1LT9 - chains A and C of the 3 polymer chains in the assembly; structure by X-ray diffraction, 2.80 A resolution.

== Chain A ==
Name: Fibrinogen alpha/alpha-E chain
Source organism: Homo sapiens
Notes: fragment: Fragment D (residues 126-191)
UniProtKB: P02671 (FIBA_HUMAN); residues 126-191 here correspond to UniProt positions 145-210 (UniProt number = residue number + 19)
Amino-acid sequence (66 residues; numbered 126 to 191; the number before each row is that of its first residue):
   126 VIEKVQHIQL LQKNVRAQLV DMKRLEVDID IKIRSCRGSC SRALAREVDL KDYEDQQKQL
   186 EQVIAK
Unresolved in the structure: 191

== Chain C ==
Name: Fibrinogen gamma chain
Source organism: Homo sapiens
Notes: fragment: Fragment D (residues 96-406)
UniProtKB: P02679 (FIBG_HUMAN); residues 96-406 here correspond to UniProt positions 122-432 (UniProt number = residue number + 26)
Amino-acid sequence (311 residues; each row starts with the number of its first residue):
    96 YEASILTHDS SIRYLQEIYN SNNQKIVNLK EKVAQLEAQC QEPCKDTVQI HDITGKDCQD
   156 IANKGAKQSG LYFIKPLKAN QQFLVYCEID GSGNGWTVFQ KRLDGSVDFK KNWIQYKEGF
   216 GHLSPTGTTE FWLGNEKIHL ISTQSAIPYA LRVELEDWNG RTSTADYAMF KVGPEADKYR
   276 LTYAYFAGGD AGDAFDGFDF GDDPSDKFFT SHNGMQFSTW DNDNDKFEGN CAEQDGSGWW
   336 MNKCHAGHLN GVYYQGGTYS KASTPNGYDN GIIWATWKTR WYSMKKTTMK IIPFNRLTIG
   396 EGQQHHLGGA K
Unresolved in the structure: 395-406
Cystine bridges: C153-C182, C326-C339
Metal / ion sites: Ca2+ site 1: E132 (shared with 3 residues of chain B); Ca2+ site 2: D318, D320, F322, G324

== Interface between chain A and chain C ==
Pairs across the interface - 34 pairs, chain A then chain C:
  E128(A) - D104(C)
  K129(A) - H103(C)
  K129(A) - D104(C)  salt bridge
  K129(A) - I107(C)
  H132(A) - I107(C)
  H132(A) - Q111(C)
  I133(A) - I107(C)  hydrophobic
  L136(A) - L110(C)  hydrophobic
  L136(A) - Q111(C)
  N139(A) - Y114(C)
  Q143(A) - Y114(C)  hydrogen bond (side chain-backbone)
  Q143(A) - N117(C)
  Q143(A) - N118(C)  hydrogen bond
  Q143(A) - I121(C)
  D146(A) - I121(C)
  D146(A) - K125(C)  salt bridge
  M147(A) - I121(C)  hydrophobic
  L150(A) - L124(C)  hydrophobic
  L150(A) - K125(C)
  D153(A) - V128(C)
  I154(A) - V128(C)  hydrophobic
  K157(A) - V128(C)
  K157(A) - E132(C)  salt bridge
  I158(A) - L131(C)  hydrophobic
  C161(A) - L131(C)  hydrophobic
  C161(A) - C135(C)  disulfide
  G163(A) - E137(C)
  G163(A) - P138(C)
  G163(A) - C139(C)  hydrogen bond (backbone-side chain)
  S164(A) - C135(C)  hydrogen bond (side chain-backbone)
  S164(A) - Q136(C)
  S164(A) - E137(C)  hydrogen bond (side chain-backbone)
  C165(A) - Q134(C)
  C165(A) - C135(C)  hydrophobic
Interface residues without a listed pair, chain A (20 interface residues in all): V140, S160
Interface residues without a listed pair, chain C (21 interface residues in all): I100
Inter-chain disulfides: C161(A)-C135(C)

== In short ==
20 residues of chain A and 21 residues of chain C are in contact, with 1 disulfide bond, 5 hydrogen bonds and
3 salt bridges. Among the polar pairs are K129(A)-D104(C), D146(A)-K125(C) and K157(A)-E132(C). D318(C),
D320(C), F322(C) and G324(C) coordinate Ca2+ site 2.
Here chain A is Fibrinogen alpha/alpha-E chain and chain C is Fibrinogen gamma chain, both from Homo sapiens.
Entry 1LT9 (Crystal Structure of Recombinant Human Fibrinogen Fragment D) was determined by X-ray diffraction
together with 1LTJ from the same study.
